Entry 3IC2 (X-ray diffraction, 2.40 A resolution); this record covers chains B and C of the 4 polymer chains in the assembly.

== Chain B ==
Molecule: Hemoglobin subunit beta
Source organism: Homo sapiens
Reference sequence: P68871 (HBB_HUMAN); residues 1-146 here correspond to UniProt positions 2-147 (UniProt number = residue number + 1)
Amino-acid sequence (146 residues; each row starts with the number of its first residue):
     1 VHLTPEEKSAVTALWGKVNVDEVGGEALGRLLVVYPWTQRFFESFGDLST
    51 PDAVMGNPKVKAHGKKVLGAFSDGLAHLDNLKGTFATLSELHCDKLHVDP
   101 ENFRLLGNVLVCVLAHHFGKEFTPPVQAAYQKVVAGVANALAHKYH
Curated features (UniProtKB/Swiss-Prot):
  - binding site ((2R)-2,3-bisphosphoglycerate): V1, H2, K82, H143
  - binding site (heme b): H63, H92
  - site: E7, K8 (Microbial infection: Cleavage), G25, E26 (Microbial infection: Cleavage), G29, R30 (Microbial infection: Cleavage), Y35, P36 (Microbial infection: Cleavage), W37, T38 (Microbial infection: Cleavage), F45, G46 (Microbial infection: Cleavage), D52, A53 (Microbial infection: Cleavage), G56, N57 (Microbial infection: Cleavage), K59 (Not glycated), F71, S72 (Microbial infection: Cleavage), G74, L75 (Microbial infection: Cleavage), K82 (Not glycated), T84, F85 (Microbial infection: Cleavage), H92, C93 (Microbial infection: Cleavage), K95 (Not glycated), R104, L105 (Microbial infection: Cleavage), L110, V111 (Microbial infection: Cleavage), G119, K120 (Microbial infection: Cleavage), F122, T123 (Microbial infection: Cleavage), A128, A129 (Microbial infection: Cleavage) and 2 more in UniProt
  - modified residue: V1 (N-acetylvaline), S9 (Phosphoserine), T12 (Phosphothreonine), S44 (Phosphoserine), T50 (Phosphothreonine), K59 (N6-acetyllysine), K82 (N6-acetyllysine), T87 (Phosphothreonine), C93 (S-nitrosocysteine), K144 (N6-acetyllysine)
  - glycosylation: V1 (N-linked (Glc) (glycation) valine), K8 (N-linked (Glc) (glycation) lysine), K17 (N-linked (Glc) (glycation) lysine), K66 (N-linked (Glc) (glycation) lysine), K120 (N-linked (Glc) (glycation) lysine), K144 (N-linked (Glc) (glycation) lysine)
Metal / ion sites: heme Fe: H92 (together with oxygen molecule)
Ligand contacts:
  - heme (HEM): L31, T38, F41, F42, S44, F45, H63, K66, V67, A70, F71, F85, L88, L91, H92, L96, V98, N102, F103, L106, G107, V137, L141
  - oxygen molecule (OXY): L28, F42, H63, V67, H92, L106

== Chain C ==
Molecule: Hemoglobin subunit alpha
Source organism: Homo sapiens
Reference sequence: P69905 (HBA_HUMAN); residues 1-141 here correspond to UniProt positions 2-142 (UniProt number = residue number + 1)
Amino-acid sequence (141 residues; numbered 1 to 141; the number before each row is that of its first residue):
     1 VLSPADKTNVKAAWGKVGAHAGEYGAEALERMFLSFPTTKTYFPHFDLSH
    51 GSAQVKGHGKKVADALTNAVAHVDDMPNALSALSDLHAHKLRVDPVNFKL
   101 LSHCLLVTLAAHLPAEFTPAVHASLDKFLASVSTVLTSKYR
Curated features (UniProtKB/Swiss-Prot):
  - binding site (O2): H58
  - binding site (heme b): H87
  - site: T8, N9 (Microbial infection: Cleavage), K11 (Not glycated), A13, W14 (Microbial infection: Cleavage), Y24, G25 (Microbial infection: Cleavage), L29, E30 (Microbial infection: Cleavage), H45, F46 (Microbial infection: Cleavage), D47, L48 (Microbial infection: Cleavage), S52, A53 (Microbial infection: Cleavage), V55, K56 (Microbial infection: Cleavage), K56 (Not glycated), G59, K60 (Microbial infection: Cleavage), K60 (Not glycated), K90 (Not glycated), L91, R92 (Microbial infection: Cleavage), K99 (Not glycated), L106, V107 (Microbial infection: Cleavage), T108, L109 (Microbial infection: Cleavage), V121, H122 (Microbial infection: Cleavage), S133, T134 (Microbial infection: Cleavage)
  - modified residue: S3 (Phosphoserine), K7 (N6-succinyllysine), T8 (Phosphothreonine), K11 (N6-succinyllysine), K16 (N6-acetyllysine), Y24 (Phosphotyrosine), S35 (Phosphoserine), K40 (N6-succinyllysine), S49 (Phosphoserine), S102 (Phosphoserine), T108 (Phosphothreonine), S124 (Phosphoserine), S131 (Phosphoserine), T134 (Phosphothreonine), T137 (Phosphothreonine), S138 (Phosphoserine)
  - glycosylation (N-linked (Glc) (glycation) lysine): K7, K16, K40, K61
Covalent attachments: 4-[(5-methoxy-2-methylphenoxy)methyl]pyridine (B78) linked to V1
Metal / ion sites: heme Fe: H87 (together with oxygen molecule)
Ligand contacts:
  - B78 (4-[(5-methoxy-2-methylphenoxy)methyl]pyridine): L2, P77, A130, S131, T134
  - heme (HEM): M32, T39, Y42, F43, F46, H58, K61, V62, A65, L66, L83, L86, H87, L91, V93, N97, F98, L101, V132, L136
  - oxygen molecule (OXY): L29, F43, H58, V62, H87

== Interface between chain B and chain C ==
Residue-residue contacts (14):
  W37(B) with R92(C); V93(C); D94(C); P95(C)
  Q39(B) with R92(C)
  R40(B) with T41(C); Y42(C); L91(C), hydrogen bond (side chain-backbone); R92(C)
  E43(B) with R92(C), salt bridge
  H97(B) with T38(C)
  D99(B) with V96(C)
  N102(B) with D94(C), hydrogen bond
  Y145(B) with T38(C)
Interface residues without a listed pair, chain B (9 interface residues in all): P36
Interface residues without a listed pair, chain C (10 interface residues in all): K139

== Summary ==
9 residues of chain B and 10 residues of chain C are in contact, with 2 hydrogen bonds and 1 salt bridge.
Polar pairs include E43(B)-R92(C), R40(B)-L91(C) and N102(B)-D94(C). Ligands of chain B: oxygen molecule and
heme. Bound to chain C: oxygen molecule and heme.
Here chain B is Hemoglobin subunit beta and chain C is Hemoglobin subunit alpha, both from Homo sapiens. Entry
3IC2 (Crystal Structure of liganded hemoglobin in complex with a potent antisickling agent, INN-266) was
determined by X-ray diffraction.
